PDB entry 1M0L | X-ray diffraction, 1.47 A resolution | chain A

== Chain A ==
Protein: Bacteriorhodopsin
Organism: Halobacterium salinarum
Reference sequence: P02945 (BACR_HALN1); residues -12 to 249 here correspond to UniProt positions 1-262 (UniProt number = residue number + 13)
Sequence (262 residues; row label = number of the first residue in the row; numbers below 1 keep their minus sign (Met-12 is residue -12)):
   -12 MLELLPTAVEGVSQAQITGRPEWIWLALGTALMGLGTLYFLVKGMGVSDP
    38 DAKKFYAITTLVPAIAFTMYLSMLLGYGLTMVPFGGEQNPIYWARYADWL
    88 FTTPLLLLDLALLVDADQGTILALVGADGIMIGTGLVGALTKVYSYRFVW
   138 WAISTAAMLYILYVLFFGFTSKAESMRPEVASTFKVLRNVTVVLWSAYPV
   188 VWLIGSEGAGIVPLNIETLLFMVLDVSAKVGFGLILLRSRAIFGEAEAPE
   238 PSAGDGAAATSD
Not modelled in the structure: -12 to 4, 157-161, 232-249
Covalently attached groups: retinal (RET) linked to Lys216
Residues lining bound ligands:
  - lipid fragment (LI1; 1-[2,6,10.14-tetramethyl-hexadecan-16-yl]-2-[2,10,14-trimethylhexadecan-16-yl]glycerol), molecule 1: Ala14, Thr17, Ala18, Leu22, Leu61
  - lipid fragment (LI1), molecule 2: Gly21, Thr24, Leu25, Leu28, Lys40, Tyr43, Ala44, Thr47, Leu48, Ala51, Phe54, Ala110, Ala114, Ile117, Ile140, Ala144, Tyr147
  - lipid fragment (LI1), molecule 3: Leu22, Leu25, Tyr26, Val29
  - lipid fragment (LI1), molecule 4: Leu25, Ala139, Thr142, Ala143, Leu146
  - lipid fragment (LI1), molecule 5: Ile52, Thr55, Met56, Tyr64, Trp80, Ala84, Leu87, Phe88, Gly113, Gly116, Ile117, Gly120, Leu123, Val124, Leu127
  - lipid fragment (LI1), molecule 6: Phe54, Leu58, Leu62, Tyr133, Val136, Ile140, Ala143
  - lipid fragment (LI1), molecule 7: Leu87, Phe88, Pro91, Leu92, Leu95, Ile108, Val112
  - lipid fragment (LI1), molecule 8: Tyr131, Phe135, Val136, Trp138, Ala139, Leu190, Ala196
  - lipid fragment (LI1), molecule 9: Trp138, Thr142, Val187, Leu190, Ala196, Ile198
  - lipid fragment (LI1), molecule 10: Phe153, Lys172, Arg175, Asn176, Val179, Val180, Ser183, Ala184, Val187
  - retinal (RET): Tyr83, Trp86, Thr89, Thr90, Leu93, Met118, Ile119, Gly122, Trp138, Ser141, Thr142, Met145, Trp182, Tyr185, Pro186, Trp189, Asp212, Ala215
  - 2,10,23-trimethyl-tetracosane (SQU): Leu19, Leu22, Gly23, Tyr26, Val210, Val213, Ser214, Val217, Gly218, Leu221
UniProt features mapped onto this chain:
  - site: Asp85 (Primary proton acceptor)
  - modified residue: Gln1 (Pyrrolidone carboxylic acid), Lys216 (N6-(retinylidene)lysine)

== Summary ==
Bound to chain A: 10 copies of lipid fragment and 2,10,23-trimethyl-tetracosane. Covalently linked retinal: at
Lys216.
Chain A is Bacteriorhodopsin (Halobacterium salinarum); the structure, Bacteriorhodopsin/lipid complex at 1.47
A resolution, was determined by X-ray diffraction (same publication as 1M0K).
